8SE9 - chains A and C of the 4 polymer chains in the assembly; structure by electron microscopy, 3.20 A resolution.

[Chain A]
Molecule: Ubiquitin-like modifier-activating enzyme 7
Organism: Homo sapiens
Reference sequence: P41226 (UBA7_HUMAN); residues 1-1012 here = UniProt positions 1-1012
Amino-acid sequence (1012 residues; row label = number of the first residue in the row):
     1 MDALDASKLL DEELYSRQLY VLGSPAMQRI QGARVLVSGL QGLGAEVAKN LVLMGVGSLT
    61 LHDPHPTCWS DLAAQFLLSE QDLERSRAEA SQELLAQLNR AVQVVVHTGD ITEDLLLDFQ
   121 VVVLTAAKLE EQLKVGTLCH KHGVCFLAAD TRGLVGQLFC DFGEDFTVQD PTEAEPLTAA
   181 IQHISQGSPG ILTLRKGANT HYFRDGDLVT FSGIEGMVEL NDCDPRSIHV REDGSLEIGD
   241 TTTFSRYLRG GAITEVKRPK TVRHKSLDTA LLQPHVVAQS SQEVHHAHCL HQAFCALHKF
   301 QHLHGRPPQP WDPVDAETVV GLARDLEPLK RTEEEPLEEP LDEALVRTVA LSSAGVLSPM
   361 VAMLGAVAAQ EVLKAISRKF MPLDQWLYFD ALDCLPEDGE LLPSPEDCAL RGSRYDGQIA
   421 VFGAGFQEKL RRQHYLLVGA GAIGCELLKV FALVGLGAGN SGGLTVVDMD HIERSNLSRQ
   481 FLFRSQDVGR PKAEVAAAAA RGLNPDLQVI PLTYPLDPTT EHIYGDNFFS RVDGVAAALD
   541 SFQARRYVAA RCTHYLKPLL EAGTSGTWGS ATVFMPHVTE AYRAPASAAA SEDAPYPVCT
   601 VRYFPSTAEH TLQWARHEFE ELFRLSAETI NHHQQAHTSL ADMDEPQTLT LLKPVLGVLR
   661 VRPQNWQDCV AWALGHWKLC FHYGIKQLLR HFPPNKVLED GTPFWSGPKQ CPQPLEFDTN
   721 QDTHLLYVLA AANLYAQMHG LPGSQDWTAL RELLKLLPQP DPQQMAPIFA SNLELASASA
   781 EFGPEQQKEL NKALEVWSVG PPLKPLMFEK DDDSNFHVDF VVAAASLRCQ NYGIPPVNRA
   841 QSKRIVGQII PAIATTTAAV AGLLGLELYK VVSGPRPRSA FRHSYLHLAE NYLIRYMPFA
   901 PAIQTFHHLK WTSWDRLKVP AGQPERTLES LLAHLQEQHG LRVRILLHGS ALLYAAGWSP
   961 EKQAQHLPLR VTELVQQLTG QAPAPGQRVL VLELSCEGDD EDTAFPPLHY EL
Not modelled in the structure: 1-23
Residues lining bound ligands: adenosine monophosphate (AMP): Val438, Gly439, Ala440, Gly441, Ala442, Val467, Asp468, Met469, Asp470, Lys492, Pro515, Leu516, Ala538, Leu539, Asp540, Ala544
Swiss-Prot annotation at these positions:
  - active site: Cys599 (Glycyl thioester intermediate)
  - modified residue: Ser266 (Phosphoserine)
From the paper describing this entry:
  - catalytic residues: Cys599 (citing earlier work)
  - catalytic residues: Arg479 (by similarity / conservation)
  - mutagenesis - D468R: decreased catalytic activity on ISG15
  - specificity-determining residues: Ile894, Tyr896, Phe899 (by similarity / conservation)
  - mutagenesis - R602D, H691D, D999R/E1001K: decreased catalytic activity with Ubiquitin/ISG15-conjugating enzyme E2 L6 (chain C)
  - specificity-determining residues: Ser995, Asp999 (proposed by the authors, not directly observed)
  - mutagenesis - K492A: decreased catalytic activity with Ubiquitin-like protein ISG15

[Chain C]
Molecule: Ubiquitin/ISG15-conjugating enzyme E2 L6
Organism: Homo sapiens
Notes: EC 2.3.2.23
Reference sequence: O14933 (UB2L6_HUMAN); residue numbers follow UniProt; this construct covers 2-153
Amino-acid sequence (152 residues; each row starts with the number of its first residue):
     2 MASMRVVKEL EDLQKKPPPY LRNLSSDDAN VLVWHALLLP DQPPYHLKAF NLRISFPPEY
    62 PFKPPMIKFT TKIYHPNVDE NGQICLPIIS SENWKPSTKT SQVLEALNVL VNRPNIREPK
   122 RMDLADLLTQ NPELFRKNAE EFTLRFGVDR PS
Sequence notes: engineered mutation Ser98 (Cys in O14933), Ser102 (Cys in O14933), Lys121 (Leu in O14933)
Swiss-Prot annotation at these positions:
  - active site: Cys86 (Glycyl thioester intermediate)
From the paper describing this entry:
  - catalytic residues: Cys86 (citing earlier work)
  - mutagenesis - K9E, E119K/D127R: decreased catalytic activity with Ubiquitin-like modifier-activating enzyme 7 (chain A)
  - specificity-determining residues: Met5, Lys9 (proposed by the authors, not directly observed)
  - mutagenesis - R6D/K9E/E12K: abolished catalytic activity with Ubiquitin-like modifier-activating enzyme 7 (chain A)

[How chain A and chain C interact]
Residue-residue contacts - 44 pairs, chain A then chain C:
  Ala586(A) - Phe63(C)  hydrophobic
  Ala590(A) - Phe63(C)
  Ala590(A) - Lys64(C)
  Asp593(A) - Glu60(C)
  Pro595(A) - Lys64(C)
  Tyr596(A) - Glu93(C)
  Pro597(A) - Ser92(C)
  Cys599(A) - Cys86(C)  disulfide
  Cys599(A) - Glu119(C)
  Cys599(A) - Lys121(C)
  Thr600(A) - Glu93(C)  hydrogen bond
  Arg602(A) - Glu119(C)  salt bridge
  Arg602(A) - Met123(C)
  Tyr603(A) - Glu119(C)
  Phe604(A) - Glu119(C)
  His610(A) - Glu93(C)  salt bridge
  His691(A) - Asp127(C)  salt bridge
  His691(A) - Gln131(C)
  Phe692(A) - Asp127(C)
  Val697(A) - Arg118(C)
  Glu699(A) - Arg118(C)  salt bridge
  Asp700(A) - Arg114(C)  salt bridge
  Arg944(A) - Lys9(C)
  Arg944(A) - Glu12(C)
  Ile945(A) - Met5(C)  hydrophobic
  Ile945(A) - Val8(C)  hydrophobic
  Ile945(A) - Glu12(C)
  Leu947(A) - Val8(C)  hydrophobic
  Gly949(A) - Met2(C)
  Gly949(A) - Ser4(C)
  Ser950(A) - Ser4(C)
  Ser950(A) - Ala30(C)
  Ser950(A) - Asn31(C)  hydrogen bond
  Ser950(A) - Val32(C)  hydrogen bond (backbone-backbone)
  Ala951(A) - Asp29(C)
  Ala951(A) - Ala30(C)
  Leu952(A) - Asp29(C)  hydrogen bond (backbone-backbone)
  Trp958(A) - Asp29(C)
  Lys962(A) - Asp29(C)  salt bridge
  Glu993(A) - Met2(C)
  Ser995(A) - Met5(C)
  Ser995(A) - Lys9(C)
  Asp999(A) - Lys9(C)  salt bridge
  Asp1000(A) - Lys9(C)
Other interface residues (no listed pair), chain A (34 interface residues in all): Gly957, Leu978, Leu994, Glu1001
Other interface residues (no listed pair), chain C (25 interface residues in all): Leu33, Ser91
Cross-chain cystine bridges: Cys599(A)-Cys86(C)

[Summary]
34 residues of chain A and 25 residues of chain C are in contact, with 1 disulfide bond, 4 hydrogen bonds and
7 salt bridges. Polar contacts include Arg602(A)-Glu119(C), His610(A)-Glu93(C) and His691(A)-Asp127(C). From
the paper: catalytic residues Cys599(A), Arg479(A) and Cys86(C); R602D, H691D and D999R/E1001K of chain A
reduce catalytic activity with Ubiquitin/ISG15-conjugating enzyme E2 L6 (chain C); 8 substitutions were tested
in all.
Chain A is Ubiquitin-like modifier-activating enzyme 7 and chain C is Ubiquitin/ISG15-conjugating enzyme E2
L6, both from Homo sapiens; the structure, Cryo-EM structure of a double loaded human UBA7-UBE2L6-ISG15
thioester mimetic complex (Form 2), was determined by electron microscopy, deposited together with 8SEA, 8SEB
and 8SV8.
